Entry 4X6A (X-ray diffraction, 3.96 A resolution); this record covers chains B and T of the 12 polymer chains in the assembly.

== Chain B ==
Name: DNA-directed RNA polymerase II subunit RPB2
From: Saccharomyces cerevisiae (strain ATCC 204508 / S288c)
Notes: EC 2.7.7.6
Reference sequence: P08518 (RPB2_YEAST); residue numbers follow UniProt; this construct covers 1-1224
Sequence (1224 residues; row label = number of the first residue in the row):
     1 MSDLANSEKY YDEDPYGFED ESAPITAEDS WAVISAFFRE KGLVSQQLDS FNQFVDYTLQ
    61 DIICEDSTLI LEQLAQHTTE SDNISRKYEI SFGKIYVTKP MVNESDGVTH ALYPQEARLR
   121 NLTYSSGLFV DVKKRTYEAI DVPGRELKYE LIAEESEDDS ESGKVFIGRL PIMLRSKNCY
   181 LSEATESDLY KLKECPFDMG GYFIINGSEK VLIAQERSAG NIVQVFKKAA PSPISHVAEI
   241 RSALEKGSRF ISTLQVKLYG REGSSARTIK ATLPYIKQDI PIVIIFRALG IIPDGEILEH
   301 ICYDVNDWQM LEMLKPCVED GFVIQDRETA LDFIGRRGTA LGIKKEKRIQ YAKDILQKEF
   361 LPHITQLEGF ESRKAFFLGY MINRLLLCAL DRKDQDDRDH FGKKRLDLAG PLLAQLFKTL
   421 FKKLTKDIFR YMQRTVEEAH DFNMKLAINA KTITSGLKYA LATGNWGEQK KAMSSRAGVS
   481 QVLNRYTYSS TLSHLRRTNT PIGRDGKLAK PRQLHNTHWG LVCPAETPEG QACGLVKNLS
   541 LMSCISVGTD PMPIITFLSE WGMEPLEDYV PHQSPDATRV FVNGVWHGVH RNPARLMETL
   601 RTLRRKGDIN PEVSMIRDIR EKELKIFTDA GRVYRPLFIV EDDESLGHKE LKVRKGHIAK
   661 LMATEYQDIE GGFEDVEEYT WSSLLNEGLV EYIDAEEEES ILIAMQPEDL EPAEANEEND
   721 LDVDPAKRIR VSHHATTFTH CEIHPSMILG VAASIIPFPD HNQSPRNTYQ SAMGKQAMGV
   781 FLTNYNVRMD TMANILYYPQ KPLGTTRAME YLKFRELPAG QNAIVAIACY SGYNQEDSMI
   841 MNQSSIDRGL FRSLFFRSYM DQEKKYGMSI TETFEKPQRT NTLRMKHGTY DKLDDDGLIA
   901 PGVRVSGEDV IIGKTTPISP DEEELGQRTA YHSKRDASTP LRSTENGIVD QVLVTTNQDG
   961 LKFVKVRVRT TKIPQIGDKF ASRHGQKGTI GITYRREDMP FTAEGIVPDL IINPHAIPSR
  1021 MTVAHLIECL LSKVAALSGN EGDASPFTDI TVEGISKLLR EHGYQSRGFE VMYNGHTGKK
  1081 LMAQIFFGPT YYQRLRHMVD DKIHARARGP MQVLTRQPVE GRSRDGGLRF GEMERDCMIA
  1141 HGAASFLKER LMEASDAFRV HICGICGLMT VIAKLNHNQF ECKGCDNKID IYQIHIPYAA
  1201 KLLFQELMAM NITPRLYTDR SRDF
Disordered / not traced: 1-19, 71-89, 135-163, 336-344, 438-445, 503-508, 669-677, 716-721, 920-932, 1223-1224
Metal / ion sites: Zn2+: Cys-1163, Cys-1166, Cys-1182

== Chain T ==
Molecule: Template DNA _29 mer
Sequence (29 nucleotides; numbered 1 to 29; the number before each row is that of its first residue):
     1 CTACCGATAA GCAGAGGCAX CTCTCGATG
Disordered / not traced: 1-18
Modified residues: 02I ((6S,7S,8S,10R)-4-amino-8-hydroxy-7,8,9,10-tetrahydro-6H-7,10-epoxyazepino[1,2-e]purin-6-yl dihydrogen phosphate) at position 20

== Chain B / chain T interface ==
Pairs across the interface (18; chain B residue first):
  Ser-208(B) / DT28(T)  phosphate contact
  Tyr-459(B) / DG29(T)  phosphate contact
  Ala-462(B) / DT28(T)  phosphate contact
  Gln-531(B) / 02I_20(T)  base contact
  Thr-791(B) / DG26(T)  phosphate contact
  Thr-791(B) / DA27(T)  hydrogen bond to the phosphate
  Met-792(B) / DC25(T)  phosphate contact
  Met-792(B) / DG26(T)  phosphate contact
  Arg-857(B) / DC25(T)  phosphate contact
  Arg-857(B) / DG26(T)  salt bridge to the phosphate
  Gly-1121(B) / DT24(T)  sugar contact
  Arg-1122(B) / DT24(T)  phosphate contact
  Arg-1122(B) / DC25(T)  phosphate contact
  Ser-1123(B) / DC25(T)  hydrogen bond to the phosphate
  Leu-1128(B) / DC23(T)  phosphate contact
  Arg-1129(B) / DT22(T)  salt bridge to the phosphate
  Arg-1129(B) / DC23(T)  hydrogen bond to the phosphate
  Gly-1131(B) / DT22(T)  phosphate contact
Interface residues without a listed pair, chain B (18 interface residues in all): Asn-206, Lys-210, Thr-463, Arg-942, Glu-1132

== Overview ==
The interface between chain B and chain T involves 18 residues on one side and 9 on the other, with 3 hydrogen
bonds and 2 salt bridges. Polar contacts include Thr-791(B)/DA27(T), Ser-1123(B)/DC25(T) and
Arg-1129(B)/DC23(T). The Zn2+ site is built by Cys-1163(B), Cys-1166(B) and Cys-1182(B).
Chain B is DNA-directed RNA polymerase II subunit RPB2 (Saccharomyces cerevisiae (strain ATCC 204508 / S288c))
and chain T is Template DNA _29 mer; the structure, Crystal structure of yeast RNA polymerase II encountering
oxidative Cyclopurine DNA lesions, was determined by X-ray diffraction together with 4X67 from the same study.
